PDB entry 5L1L | X-ray diffraction, 1.62 A resolution | chains A and T of the 3 polymer chains in the assembly

== Chain A ==
Name: DNA polymerase eta
Source organism: Homo sapiens
Notes: EC 2.7.7.7
UniProt: Q9Y253 (POLH_HUMAN); residues 1-432 here = UniProt positions 1-432
Chain sequence (435 residues; row label = number of the first residue in the row; numbers below 1 keep their minus sign (Gly-2 is residue -2)):
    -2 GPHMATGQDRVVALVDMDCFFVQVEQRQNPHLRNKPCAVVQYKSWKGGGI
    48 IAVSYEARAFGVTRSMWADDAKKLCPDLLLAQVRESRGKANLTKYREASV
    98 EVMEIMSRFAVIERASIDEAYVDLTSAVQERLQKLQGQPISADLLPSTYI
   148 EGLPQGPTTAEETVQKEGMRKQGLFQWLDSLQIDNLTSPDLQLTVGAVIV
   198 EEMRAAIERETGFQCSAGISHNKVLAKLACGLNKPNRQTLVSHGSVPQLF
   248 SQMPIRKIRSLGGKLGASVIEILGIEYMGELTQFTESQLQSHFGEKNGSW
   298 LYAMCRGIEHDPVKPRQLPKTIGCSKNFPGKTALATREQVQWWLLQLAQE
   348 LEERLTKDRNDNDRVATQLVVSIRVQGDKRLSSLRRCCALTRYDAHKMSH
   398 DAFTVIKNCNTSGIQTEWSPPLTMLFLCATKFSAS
Not modelled in the structure: 155-159
Sequence notes: expression tag (-2 to 0)
Bound ions: Mg2+ site 1: Asp13, Met14, Asp115 (together with 0KX); Mg2+ site 2: Asp13, Asp115, Glu116 (together with 0KX) (shared with 1 residue of chain P)
Ligand contacts: 0KX (2'-deoxy-5'-O-[(R)-hydroxy{[(R)-hydroxy(phosphonooxy)phosphoryl]amino}phosphoryl]cytidine): Asp13, Met14, Asp15, Cys16, Phe17, Phe18, Ile48, Ala49, Tyr52, Arg55, Arg61, Ile114, Asp115, Glu116, Lys231
UniProt features mapped onto this chain:
  - binding site (Mg(2+)): Asp13, Met14, Asp115, Glu116
  - binding site (Mn(2+)): Asp13, Met14, Asp115, Glu116
  - binding site (a 2'-deoxyribonucleoside 5'-triphosphate): Arg61
  - natural variant: Val37 (deletion: In XPV), Leu75 (deletion: In XPV), Arg93 (R93P: In XPV), Arg111 (R111H: In XPV), Thr122 (T122P: In XPV), Gly153 (G153D: In a breast cancer sample), Thr191 (T191P: In XPV), Gly263 (G263V: In XPV), Val266 (V266D: In XPV), Gly295 (G295R: In XPV), Arg361 (R361S: In XPV)
  - mutagenesis: Tyr52 (Y52A/F: Reduces DNA polymerase activity; Y52E: Reduces DNA polymerase activity. Increases fidelity of replication and reduces translesion bypass), Arg61 (R61A: Reduces enzymatic activity by two-thirds), Ser62 (S62G: Increased DNA polymerase activity and translesion bypass compared to wild-type), Ala68 (A68S/V: Severe reduction in thymine dimer translesion bypass), Asn324 to Pro326 (Reduces binding to chromatin and to monoubiquitinated PCNA. Abolishes binding to monoubiquitinated PCNA; when associated with 705-E--H-713 Del)
Reported in the primary citation:
  - binding site for 0KX: Arg61

== Chain T ==
Molecule: 12-nt DNA strand
Sequence (12 nucleotides; each row starts with the number of its first residue):
     1 CATGXTGACGCT
Modified / non-standard residues: 6OG (6-O-methyl guanosine-5'-monophosphate) at position 5
Ligand contacts: 0KX (2'-deoxy-5'-O-[(R)-hydroxy{[(R)-hydroxy(phosphonooxy)phosphoryl]amino}phosphoryl]cytidine): DT3, DG4, 6OG_5

== Chain A / chain T interface ==
Pairs across the interface (42):
  Gln38(A) - DG4(T)  hydrogen bond to the base
  Gln38(A) - 6OG_5(T)  sugar contact
  Tyr39(A) - DG4(T)  phosphate contact
  Tyr39(A) - 6OG_5(T)  hydrogen bond to the phosphate
  Trp42(A) - DA2(T)  stacking on the base
  Ile47(A) - DT3(T)  base contact
  Ile48(A) - DG4(T)  base contact
  Ser62(A) - DT3(T)  hydrogen bond to the base
  Trp64(A) - DT3(T)  sugar contact
  Lys86(A) - DT6(T)  salt bridge to the phosphate
  Ala87(A) - 6OG_5(T)  sugar contact
  Leu89(A) - 6OG_5(T)  phosphate contact
  Leu89(A) - DT6(T)  phosphate contact
  Arg93(A) - DT6(T)  salt bridge to the phosphate
  Arg93(A) - DG7(T)  salt bridge to the phosphate
  Lys293(A) - DG10(T)  salt bridge to the phosphate
  Lys311(A) - DC9(T)  phosphate contact
  Arg313(A) - DA8(T)  salt bridge to the phosphate
  Arg313(A) - DC9(T)  salt bridge to the phosphate
  Pro316(A) - DA8(T)  phosphate contact
  Lys317(A) - DA8(T)  hydrogen bond to the phosphate
  Lys317(A) - DC9(T)  salt bridge to the phosphate
  Thr318(A) - DG7(T)  sugar contact
  Thr318(A) - DA8(T)  hydrogen bond to the phosphate
  Ile319(A) - DG7(T)  phosphate contact
  Gly320(A) - DT6(T)  sugar contact
  Gly320(A) - DG7(T)  hydrogen bond to the phosphate
  Cys321(A) - DT6(T)  phosphate contact
  Ser322(A) - 6OG_5(T)  sugar contact
  Ser322(A) - DT6(T)  hydrogen bond to the phosphate
  Lys323(A) - 6OG_5(T)  salt bridge to the phosphate
  Asn324(A) - DG4(T)  sugar contact
  Asn324(A) - 6OG_5(T)  hydrogen bond to the phosphate
  Pro326(A) - DC1(T)  phosphate contact
  Pro326(A) - DA2(T)  base contact
  Gly327(A) - DC1(T)  hydrogen bond to the phosphate
  Gly327(A) - DA2(T)  phosphate contact
  Thr329(A) - DA2(T)  base contact
  Arg351(A) - DT6(T)  salt bridge to the phosphate
  Arg351(A) - DG7(T)  salt bridge to the phosphate
  Leu378(A) - DT6(T)  base contact
  Met421(A) - DT6(T)  base contact
Interface residues without a listed pair, chain A (33 interface residues in all): Arg61, Glu110, Arg111, Glu347
Interface residues without a listed pair, chain T (11 interface residues in all): DC11

== Overview ==
33 residues of chain A face 11 of chain T across their interface; the contacts include 9 hydrogen bonds, 10
salt bridges and 1 aromatic stacking contact. Polar contacts include Gln38(A)-DG4(T), Ser62(A)-DT3(T) and
Tyr39(A)-6OG_5(T). Compound 0KX is bound between chain A and chain T. From the paper: a binding site for 0KX
at Arg61(A).
Chain A is DNA polymerase eta (Homo sapiens) and chain T is a 12-nt DNA strand; the structure, PostInsertion
complex of Human DNA Polymerase Eta bypassing an O6-Methyl-2'-deoxyguanosine : dT site, was determined by
X-ray diffraction together with 5L1I, 5L1J and 5L1K from the same study.
